Entry 6XTY (electron microscopy, 6.77 A resolution (low resolution: residue-level contacts below are approximate; hydrogen-bond / salt-bridge calls are withheld)); this record covers chains 3 and 7 of the 14 polymer chains in the assembly.

== Chain 3 ==
Protein: DNA replication licensing factor MCM3
Source organism: Homo sapiens
Notes: EC 3.6.4.12
UniProtKB: P25205 (MCM3_HUMAN), isoform P25205-2; numbering as in UniProt (aligned over 1-853)
Chain sequence (853 residues; row label = number of the first residue in the row):
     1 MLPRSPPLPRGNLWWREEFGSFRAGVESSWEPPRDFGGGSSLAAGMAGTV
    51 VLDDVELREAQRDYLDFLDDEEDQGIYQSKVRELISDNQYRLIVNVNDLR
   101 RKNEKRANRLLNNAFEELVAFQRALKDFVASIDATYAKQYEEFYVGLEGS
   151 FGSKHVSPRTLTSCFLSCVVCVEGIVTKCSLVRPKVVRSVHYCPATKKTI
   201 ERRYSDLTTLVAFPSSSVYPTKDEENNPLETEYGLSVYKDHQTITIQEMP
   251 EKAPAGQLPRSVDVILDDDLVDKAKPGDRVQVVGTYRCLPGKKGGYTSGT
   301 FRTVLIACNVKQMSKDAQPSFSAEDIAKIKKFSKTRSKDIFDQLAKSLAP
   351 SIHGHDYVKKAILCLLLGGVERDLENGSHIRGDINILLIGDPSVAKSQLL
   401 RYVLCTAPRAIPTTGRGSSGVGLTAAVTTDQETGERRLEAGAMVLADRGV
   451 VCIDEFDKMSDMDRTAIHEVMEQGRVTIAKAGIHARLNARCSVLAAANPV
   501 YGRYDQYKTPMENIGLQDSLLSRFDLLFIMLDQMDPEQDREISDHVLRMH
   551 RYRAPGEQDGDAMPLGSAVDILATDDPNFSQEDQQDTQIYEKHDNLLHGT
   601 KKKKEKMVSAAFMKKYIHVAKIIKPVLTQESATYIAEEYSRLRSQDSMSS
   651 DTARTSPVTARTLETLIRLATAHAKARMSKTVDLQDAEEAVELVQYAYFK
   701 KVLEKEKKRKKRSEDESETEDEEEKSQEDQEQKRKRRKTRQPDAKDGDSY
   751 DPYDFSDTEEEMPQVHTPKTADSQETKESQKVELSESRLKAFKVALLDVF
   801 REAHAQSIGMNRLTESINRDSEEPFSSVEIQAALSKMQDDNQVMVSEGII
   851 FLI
Unresolved in the structure: 15-55, 553-607, 705-853
Curated features (UniProtKB/Swiss-Prot):
  - binding site (ADP): Ala395
  - modified residue: Lys293 (N6-acetyllysine)
  - natural variant: Val280 (D280V: this construct carries the variant)

== Chain 7 ==
Protein: DNA replication licensing factor MCM7
Source organism: Homo sapiens
Notes: EC 3.6.4.12
UniProtKB: P33993 (MCM7_HUMAN); residues 1-719 here = UniProt positions 1-719
Chain sequence (719 residues; row label = number of the first residue in the row):
     1 MALKDYALEKEKVKKFLQEFYQDDELGKKQFKYGNQLVRLAHREQVALYV
    51 DLDDVAEDDPELVDSICENARRYAKLFADAVQELLPQYKEREVVNKDVLD
   101 VYIEHRLMMEQRSRDPGMVRSPQNQYPAELMRRFELYFQGPSSNKPRVIR
   151 EVRADSVGKLVTVRGIVTRVSEVKPKMVVATYTCDQCGAETYQPIQSPTF
   201 MPLIMCPSQECQTNRSGGRLYLQTRGSRFIKFQEMKMQEHSDQVPVGNIP
   251 RSITVLVEGENTRIAQPGDHVSVTGIFLPILRTGFRQVVQGLLSETYLEA
   301 HRIVKMNKSEDDESGAGELTREELRQIAEEDFYEKLAASIAPEIYGHEDV
   351 KKALLLLLVGGVDQSPRGMKIRGNINICLMGDPGVAKSQLLSYIDRLAPR
   401 SQYTTGRGSSGVGLTAAVLRDSVSGELTLEGGALVLADQGVCCIDEFDKM
   451 AEADRTAIHEVMEQQTISIAKAGILTTLNARCSILAAANPAYGRYNPRRS
   501 LEQNIQLPAALLSRFDLLWLIQDRPDRDNDLRLAQHITYVHQHSRQPPSQ
   551 FEPLDMKLMRRYIAMCREKQPMVPESLADYITAAYVEMRREAWASKDATY
   601 TSARTLLAILRLSTALARLRMVDVVEKEDVNEAIRLMEMSKDSLLGDKGQ
   651 TARTQRPADVIFATVRELVSGGRSVRFSEAEQRCVSRGFTPAQFQAALDE
   701 YEELNVWQVNASRTRITFV
Unresolved in the structure: 1-4, 90-124, 283-290, 646-719
Curated features (UniProtKB/Swiss-Prot):
  - motif: Ser513 to Asp516 (Arginine finger)
  - binding site (ATP): Tyr345, Gly384, Ala386, Lys387, Ser388, Asn489, Arg514, Arg604
  - modified residue: Ala2 (N-acetylalanine), Ser121 (Phosphoserine), Ser314 (Phosphoserine), Ser365 (Phosphoserine), Ser500 (Phosphoserine), Ser678 (Phosphoserine)
  - cross-link (Glycyl lysine isopeptide (Lys-Gly)): Lys15 (interchain with G-Cter in SUMO2), Lys28 (interchain with G-Cter in SUMO2)
Ion coordination: Zn2+: Cys184, Cys187, Cys206, Cys211

== Interface between chain 3 and chain 7 ==
Contacting residue pairs - 80 pairs, chain 3 then chain 7:
  Val182(3) - Arg251(7)
  Arg183(3) - Leu293(7)
  Pro184(3) - Ala154(7)
  Pro184(3) - Leu293(7)
  Pro184(3) - Ser294(7)
  Lys185(3) - Leu292(7)
  Lys185(3) - Leu293(7)
  Val186(3) - Leu292(7)
  Tyr192(3) - Tyr6(7)
  Tyr192(3) - Arg72(7)
  Asp206(3) - Leu292(7)
  Ser217(3) - Gly291(7)
  Ser217(3) - Leu292(7)
  Glu230(3) - Arg72(7)
  Glu230(3) - Lys75(7)
  Glu232(3) - Tyr6(7)
  Glu232(3) - Arg72(7)
  Tyr233(3) - Val157(7)
  Tyr233(3) - Leu278(7)
  Gly234(3) - Glu68(7)
  Gly234(3) - Asn69(7)
  Gly234(3) - Gly158(7)
  Gly234(3) - Lys159(7)
  Leu235(3) - Glu68(7)
  Leu235(3) - Asn69(7)
  Tyr238(3) - Val157(7)
  Lys239(3) - Ala154(7)
  Asp240(3) - Arg153(7)
  Asp240(3) - Ala154(7)
  Asp272(3) - Arg153(7)
  Asp272(3) - Arg251(7)
  Arg372(3) - His541(7)
  Leu374(3) - Glu343(7)
  Leu374(3) - Ser544(7)
  Glu375(3) - Ser544(7)
  Ser378(3) - Glu343(7)
  Ile380(3) - His541(7)
  Arg409(3) - Val246(7)
  Asp430(3) - Ile249(7)
  Arg437(3) - Ile249(7)
  Ala440(3) - Gly247(7)
  Val444(3) - Val246(7)
  Leu445(3) - Val246(7)
  Leu445(3) - Gly247(7)
  Asp447(3) - Val246(7)
  Met462(3) - Arg407(7)
  Thr465(3) - Arg407(7)
  His468(3) - Glu446(7)
  His468(3) - Lys449(7)
  Gln473(3) - Ser388(7)
  Ala481(3) - Glu430(7)
  Ala485(3) - Ser241(7)
  Arg486(3) - Ser241(7)
  Arg486(3) - Asp242(7)
  Leu487(3) - Ser241(7)
  Asn488(3) - Asp242(7)
  Arg523(3) - Glu446(7)
  Leu627(3) - His541(7)
  Leu627(3) - Gln542(7)
  Ala632(3) - Thr538(7)
  Ala632(3) - Gln542(7)
  Ala636(3) - Leu531(7)
  Ala636(3) - Ala534(7)
  Ala636(3) - Gln535(7)
  Glu637(3) - Arg527(7)
  Tyr639(3) - Asp530(7)
  Tyr639(3) - Ala534(7)
  Ser640(3) - Arg527(7)
  Arg641(3) - Arg527(7)
  Arg643(3) - Asp523(7)
  Arg643(3) - Pro525(7)
  Arg643(3) - Asp530(7)
  Ser644(3) - Arg527(7)
  Pro657(3) - Arg494(7)
  Thr659(3) - Pro383(7)
  Ala660(3) - Leu533(7)
  Leu663(3) - Ala534(7)
  Leu663(3) - Ile537(7)
  Glu664(3) - Ile537(7)
  Ile667(3) - His541(7)
Interface residues without a listed pair, chain 3 (75 interface residues in all): Leu181, Tyr204, Ser205, His241, Asp373, Asn376, Gly377, His379, Leu438, Asp463, Ala466, Glu469, Thr477, Lys480, His484, Asp518, Ser519, Val626, Gln629, Ser647, Arg661
Interface residues without a listed pair, chain 7 (61 interface residues in all): Arg71, Asn248, His270, Pro279, Leu281, Thr296, Pro342, Gly384, Gln389, Arg396, Tyr403, Thr405, Gly408, Leu436, Asn489, Tyr492, Arg524, Val540, Arg545

== Overview ==
75 residues of chain 3 and 61 residues of chain 7 are in contact. Cys184(7), Cys187(7), Cys206(7) and
Cys211(7) coordinate Zn2+. From UniProt: ADP-binding residue Ala395(3) on chain 3; 8 ATP-binding residues on
chain 7.
Here chain 3 is DNA replication licensing factor MCM3 and chain 7 is DNA replication licensing factor MCM7,
both from Homo sapiens. Entry 6XTY (CryoEM structure of human CMG bound to AND-1 (CMGA)) was determined by
electron microscopy, deposited together with 6XTX.
